7CPQ - chains A and F of the 6 polymer chains in the assembly; structure by X-ray diffraction, 2.60 A resolution.

[Chain A]
Protein: Tubulin alpha-1B chain
Source organism: Bos taurus
UniProtKB: P81947 (TBA1B_BOVIN); residues 1-451 here = UniProt positions 1-451
Chain sequence (451 residues; each row starts with the number of its first residue):
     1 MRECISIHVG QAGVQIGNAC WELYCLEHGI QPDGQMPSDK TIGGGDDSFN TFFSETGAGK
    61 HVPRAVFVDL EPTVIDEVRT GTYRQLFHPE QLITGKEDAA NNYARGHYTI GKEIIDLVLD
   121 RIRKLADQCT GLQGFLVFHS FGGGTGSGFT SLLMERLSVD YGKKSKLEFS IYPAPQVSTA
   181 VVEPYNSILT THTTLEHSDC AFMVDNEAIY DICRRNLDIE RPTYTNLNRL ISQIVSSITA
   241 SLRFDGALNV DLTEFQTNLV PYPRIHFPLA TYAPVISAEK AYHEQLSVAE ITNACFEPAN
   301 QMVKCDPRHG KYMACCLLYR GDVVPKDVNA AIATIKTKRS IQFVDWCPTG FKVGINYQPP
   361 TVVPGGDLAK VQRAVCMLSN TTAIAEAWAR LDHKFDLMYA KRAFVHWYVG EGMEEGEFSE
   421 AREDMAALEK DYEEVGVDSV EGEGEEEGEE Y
Not modelled in the structure: 439-451
Ion coordination: Ca2+: D39, T41, G44, E55
Small-molecule neighbours:
  - G9X ((6R)-6-[(6-chloranyl-1H-indol-3-yl)methyl]-6,7,8,9-tetrahydrobenzo[7]annulen-5-one): T179, A180, V181
  - GTP (guanosine-5'-triphosphate): G10, Q11, A12, Q15, I16, D69, D98, A99, A100, N101, S140, G142, G143, G144, T145, G146, I171, P173, V177, S178, T179, E183, N206, I209, Y224, N228, I231

[Chain F]
Protein: Tubulin tyrosine ligase
Source organism: Gallus gallus
UniProtKB: E1BQ43 (E1BQ43_CHICK); residue numbers follow UniProt; this construct covers 1-378
Chain sequence (378 residues; each row starts with the number of its first residue):
     1 MYTFVVRDEN SSVYAEVSRL LLATGQWKRL RKDNPRFNLM LGERNRLPFG RLGHEPGLVQ
    61 LVNYYRGADK LCRKASLVKL IKTSPELSES CTWFPESYVI YPTNLKTPVA PAQNGIRHLI
   121 NNTRTDEREV FLAAYNRRRE GREGNVWIAK SSAGAKGEGI LISSEASELL DFIDEQGQVH
   181 VIQKYLEKPL LLEPGHRKFD IRSWVLVDHL YNIYLYREGV LRTSSEPYNS ANFQDKTCHL
   241 TNHCIQKEYS KNYGRYEEGN EMFFEEFNQY LMDALNTTLE NSILLQIKHI IRSCLMCIEP
   301 AISTKHLHYQ SFQLFGFDFM VDEELKVWLI EVNGAPACAQ KLYAELCQGI VDVAISSVFP
   361 LADTGQKTSQ PTSIFIKL
Not modelled in the structure: 89-90, 99-184, 222-258, 363-372
Ion coordination: Mg2+ near E331 (its only coordinating residue here)

[How chain A and chain F interact]
Contacting residue pairs (22; chain A residue first):
  Q176(A) - P56(F)
  E207(A) - H54(F)  salt bridge
  E297(A) - H306(F)
  C305(A) - H308(F)
  D306(A) - R66(F)
  D306(A) - L307(F)
  R308(A) - P300(F)
  R308(A) - A301(F)
  R308(A) - I302(F)
  R308(A) - S303(F)  hydrogen bond (side chain-backbone)
  H309(A) - R66(F)  hydrogen bond (side chain-backbone)
  H309(A) - G67(F)
  H309(A) - A301(F)  hydrogen bond (side chain-backbone)
  K338(A) - P300(F)
  S340(A) - P300(F)  hydrogen bond (side chain-backbone)
  S340(A) - A301(F)
  E386(A) - G50(F)
  E386(A) - R66(F)  salt bridge
  R390(A) - G50(F)
  R390(A) - H54(F)  hydrogen bond
  H393(A) - R51(F)
  E433(A) - R46(F)  salt bridge
Other interface residues (no listed pair), chain A (15 interface residues in all): P298, K304

[Overview]
15 residues of chain A and 14 residues of chain F are in contact; the contacts include 5 hydrogen bonds and 3
salt bridges. Among the polar pairs are E207(A)-H54(F), E386(A)-R66(F) and E433(A)-R46(F). Bound to chain A:
GTP and compound G9X.
Here chain A is Tubulin alpha-1B chain (Bos taurus) and chain F is Tubulin tyrosine ligase (Gallus gallus).
Entry 7CPQ (crystal structure of T2R-TTL-(+)-6-Cl-JP18 complex) was determined by X-ray diffraction.
